PDB entry 1GUE | X-ray diffraction, 2.27 A resolution | chain A

Chain A:
Name: Sensory rhodopsin II
Source organism: Natronomonas pharaonis
UniProtKB: P42196 (BACT_NATPH); residue numbers follow UniProt; this construct covers 1-239
Chain sequence (239 residues; numbered 1 to 239; the number before each row is that of its first residue):
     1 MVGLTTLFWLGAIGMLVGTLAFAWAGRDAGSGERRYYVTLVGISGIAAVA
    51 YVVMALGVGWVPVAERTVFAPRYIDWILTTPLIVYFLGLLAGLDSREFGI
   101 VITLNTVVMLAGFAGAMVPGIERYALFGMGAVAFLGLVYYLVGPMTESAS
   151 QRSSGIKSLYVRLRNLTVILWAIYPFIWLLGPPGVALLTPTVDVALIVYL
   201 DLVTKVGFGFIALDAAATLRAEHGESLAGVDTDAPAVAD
Disordered / not traced: 1, 220-239
Covalent attachments: retinal (RET) linked to K205
Small-molecule neighbours: retinal (RET): D75, W76, T79, T80, I83, V108, M109, G112, F127, G130, A131, F134, W171, Y174, P175, W178, D201, T204
UniProt features mapped onto this chain:
  - modified residue: K205 (N6-(retinylidene)lysine)

In short:
Covalently linked retinal: at K205.
Chain A is Sensory rhodopsin II (Natronomonas pharaonis); the structure, Sensory rhodopsin II, was determined
by X-ray diffraction together with 1GU8 from the same study.
